Entry 8KFY (electron microscopy, 3.06 A resolution); this record covers chains B and C of the 5 polymer chains in the assembly.

[Chain B]
Molecule: Guanine nucleotide-binding protein G(I)/G(S)/G(T) subunit beta-1
From: Homo sapiens
UniProt: P62873 (GBB1_HUMAN); residues 1-340 here = UniProt positions 1-340
Amino-acid sequence (366 residues; each row starts with the number of its first residue):
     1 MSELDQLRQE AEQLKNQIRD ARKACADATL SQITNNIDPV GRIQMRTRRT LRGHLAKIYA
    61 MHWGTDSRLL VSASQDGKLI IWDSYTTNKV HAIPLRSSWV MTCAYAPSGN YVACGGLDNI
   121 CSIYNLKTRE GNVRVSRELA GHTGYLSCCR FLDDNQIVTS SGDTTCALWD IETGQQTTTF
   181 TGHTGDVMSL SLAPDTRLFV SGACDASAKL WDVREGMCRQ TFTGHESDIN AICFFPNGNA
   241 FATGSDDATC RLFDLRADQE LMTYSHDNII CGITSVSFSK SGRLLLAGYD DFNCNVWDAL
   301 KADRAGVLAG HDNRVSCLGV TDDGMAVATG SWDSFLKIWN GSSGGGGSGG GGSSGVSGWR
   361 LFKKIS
Not modelled in the structure: 1-2, 341-366
Sequence notes: expression tag (341-366)
Curated features (UniProtKB/Swiss-Prot):
  - modified residue: Ser2 (N-acetylserine), His266 (Phosphohistidine)
  - natural variant: Leu30 (L30F: In MRD42; uncertain significance), Arg52 (R52G: In MRD42), Gly64 (G64V: In MRD42), Asp76 (D76E: In MRD42; D76G: In MRD42), Gly77 (G77S: In MRD42), Lys78 (K78R: In MRD42), Ile80 (I80N: In MRD42; I80T: In MRD42), His91 (H91R: In MRD42; uncertain significance), Ala92 (A92T: In MRD42), Pro94 (P94S: In MRD42), Leu95 (L95P: In MRD42), Arg96 (R96L: In MRD42), 5 further natural variant entries in UniProt

[Chain C]
Molecule: Guanine nucleotide-binding protein G(I)/G(S)/G(O) subunit gamma-2
From: Homo sapiens
UniProt: P59768 (GBG2_HUMAN); residues 1-71 here = UniProt positions 1-71
Amino-acid sequence (71 residues; numbered 1 to 71; the number before each row is that of its first residue):
     1 MASNNTASIA QARKLVEQLK MEANIDRIKV SKAAADLMAY CEAHAKEDPL LTPVPASENP
    61 FREKKFFCAI L
Not modelled in the structure: 1-6, 63-71
Curated features (UniProtKB/Swiss-Prot):
  - modified residue: Ala2 (N-acetylalanine), Cys68 (Cysteine methyl ester)
  - lipidation: Cys68 (S-geranylgeranyl cysteine)

[Chain B / chain C interface]
Pairs across the interface - 81 pairs, chain B then chain C:
  Leu7(B) - Val16(C)  hydrophobic
  Glu10(B) - Val16(C)
  Leu14(B) - Val16(C)
  Leu14(B) - Leu19(C)  hydrophobic
  Gln17(B) - Ala23(C)
  Ile18(B) - Glu22(C)
  Ile18(B) - Ala23(C)  hydrophobic
  Ile18(B) - Arg27(C)
  Ala21(B) - Arg27(C)
  Ala24(B) - Lys29(C)
  Cys25(B) - Arg27(C)
  Cys25(B) - Lys29(C)
  Cys25(B) - Val30(C)  hydrogen bond (backbone-backbone)
  Asp27(B) - Lys29(C)
  Asp27(B) - Val30(C)  hydrogen bond (side chain-backbone)
  Asp27(B) - Ser31(C)  hydrogen bond
  Ala28(B) - Val30(C)
  Ala28(B) - Ser31(C)
  Leu30(B) - Ala34(C)  hydrophobic
  Ile33(B) - Ser31(C)
  Ile33(B) - Ala34(C)  hydrophobic
  Thr34(B) - Met38(C)
  Ile37(B) - Met38(C)  hydrophobic
  Val40(B) - Leu51(C)  hydrophobic
  Met45(B) - Leu50(C)  hydrophobic
  Arg48(B) - Phe61(C)
  Arg49(B) - Pro60(C)  hydrogen bond (side chain-backbone)
  Arg49(B) - Phe61(C)
  Arg49(B) - Arg62(C)  hydrogen bond (side chain-backbone)
  Ser84(B) - Phe61(C)
  Tyr85(B) - Pro60(C)  hydrophobic
  Tyr85(B) - Phe61(C)  hydrophobic
  Cys218(B) - Gln18(C)  hydrogen bond (backbone-side chain)
  Arg219(B) - Glu22(C)
  Gln220(B) - Glu22(C)
  Thr221(B) - Glu22(C)  hydrogen bond (backbone-side chain)
  Phe235(B) - Tyr40(C)  hydrophobic
  Phe235(B) - Cys41(C)  hydrophobic
  Pro236(B) - Tyr40(C)
  Asn237(B) - Tyr40(C)
  Leu252(B) - Leu37(C)  hydrophobic
  Asp254(B) - Ala33(C)
  Arg256(B) - Asp26(C)
  Arg256(B) - Arg27(C)
  Arg256(B) - Ile28(C)
  Arg256(B) - Ala33(C)
  Arg256(B) - Asp36(C)  salt bridge
  Ala257(B) - Arg27(C)
  Ala257(B) - Ile28(C)
  Ala257(B) - Val30(C)  hydrophobic
  Asp258(B) - Ile25(C)
  Asp258(B) - Arg27(C)  salt bridge
  Gln259(B) - Val30(C)
  Leu261(B) - Val30(C)  hydrophobic
  Ser279(B) - Asp48(C)  hydrogen bond
  Lys280(B) - Glu47(C)
  Lys280(B) - Asp48(C)  hydrogen bond (backbone-side chain)
  Ser281(B) - Tyr40(C)
  Ser281(B) - Cys41(C)  hydrogen bond (backbone-side chain)
  Ser281(B) - His44(C)
  Ser281(B) - Asp48(C)  hydrogen bond
  Gly282(B) - Cys41(C)
  Arg283(B) - Cys41(C)  hydrogen bond (backbone-side chain)
  Arg283(B) - Leu51(C)
  Leu284(B) - Leu50(C)
  Leu284(B) - Leu51(C)
  Leu300(B) - Glu42(C)
  Asp323(B) - Pro49(C)
  Gly324(B) - Pro49(C)
  Gly324(B) - Leu50(C)
  Met325(B) - Pro49(C)  hydrophobic
  Met325(B) - Leu50(C)
  Met325(B) - Val54(C)  hydrophobic
  Met325(B) - Glu58(C)
  Met325(B) - Asn59(C)
  Met325(B) - Pro60(C)
  Ala326(B) - Phe61(C)  hydrophobic
  Val327(B) - Leu50(C)  hydrophobic
  Ile338(B) - Phe61(C)  hydrophobic
  Asn340(B) - Leu50(C)
  Asn340(B) - Asn59(C)  hydrogen bond
Other interface residues (no listed pair), chain B (58 interface residues in all): Leu4, Ala11, Lys15, Arg22, Ala26, Thr29, Ile43, Ala240, Val320, Trp339
Other interface residues (no listed pair), chain C (38 interface residues in all): Ile9, Ala12, Arg13, Lys20, Met21, Ala45

[Overview]
The interface between chain B and chain C involves 58 residues on one side and 38 on the other, with 13
hydrogen bonds and 2 salt bridges. Polar pairs include Arg256(B)-Asp36(C), Asp258(B)-Arg27(C) and
Asp27(B)-Val30(C).
Chain B is Guanine nucleotide-binding protein G(I)/G(S)/G(T) subunit beta-1 and chain C is Guanine
nucleotide-binding protein G(I)/G(S)/G(O) subunit gamma-2, both from Homo sapiens; the structure, Gi bound
CCR8 complex with nonpeptide agonist ZK 756326, was determined by electron microscopy (same publication as
8KFX and 8KFZ).
